4QF8 - chain A; structure by X-ray diffraction, 1.65 A resolution.

# Chain A
Name: Phospholipase A2 VRV-PL-VIIIa
Organism: Daboia russellii pulchella
Notes: EC 3.1.1.4
UniProtKB: D0VX11 (D0VX11_9SAUR); the construct has insertions or renumbered stretches relative to UniProt, so the offset changes along the chain: 1-14 = UniProt 1-14; 16-56 = UniProt 15-55; 67-86 = UniProt 58-77; 88-122 = UniProt 78-112; 1 more segments
Sequence (121 residues; numbered 1 to 133; 12 numbers in that range are skipped by the numbering (no residue carries them; nothing is unmodelled there); the number before each row is that of its first residue):
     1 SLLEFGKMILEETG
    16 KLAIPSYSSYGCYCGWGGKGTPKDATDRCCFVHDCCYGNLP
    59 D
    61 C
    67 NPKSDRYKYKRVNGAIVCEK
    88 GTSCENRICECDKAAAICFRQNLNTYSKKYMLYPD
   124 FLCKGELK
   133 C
Disulfide bonds: C27-C126, C29-C45, C44-C105, C50-C133, C51-C98, C61-C91, C84-C96
Residues lining bound ligands: spermidine (SPD): L2, F5, G6, I9, A18, I19, Y22, S23, Y28, C29, G30, C45, H48, D49, F106

# Overview
Chain A binds spermidine.
Chain A is Phospholipase A2 VRV-PL-VIIIa (Daboia russellii pulchella); the structure, Crystal Structure of the
Complex of Phospholipase A2 with Spermidine at 1.65 A Resolution, was determined by X-ray diffraction (same
publication as 4QEM, 4QER, 4QF7 and 4QGD).
